6FFE - chain A; structure by X-ray diffraction, 1.76 A resolution.

# Chain A
Protein: Bromodomain-containing protein 2
Source organism: Homo sapiens
UniProt: P25440 (BRD2_HUMAN); residues 344-455 here = UniProt positions 344-455
Chain sequence (115 residues; each row starts with the number of its first residue):
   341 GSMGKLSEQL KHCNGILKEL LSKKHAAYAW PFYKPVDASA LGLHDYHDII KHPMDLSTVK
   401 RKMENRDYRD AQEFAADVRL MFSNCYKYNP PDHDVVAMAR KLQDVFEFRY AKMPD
Not modelled in the structure: 341-342
Sequence notes: expression tag (341-343)
Small-molecule neighbours: D7Q (2-((4-acetyl-3-cyclopropyl-3,4-dihydroquinoxalin-1(2H)-yl)methyl)benzoic acid): W370, P371, F372, V376, L381, L383, Y386, C425, Y428, N429, D434, V435, M438

# Summary
Chain A binds compound D7Q.
Chain A is Bromodomain-containing protein 2 (Homo sapiens); the structure, Human BRD2 C-terminal bromodomain
with 2-((4-acetyl-3-cyclopropyl-3,4-dihydroquinoxalin-1(2H)-yl)methyl)benzoic acid, was determined by X-ray
diffraction (same publication as 6FFF).
